Entry 8IHT (electron microscopy, 3.72 A resolution); this record covers chains B and J of the 16 polymer chains in the assembly.

== Chain B ==
Protein: Histone H4
Source organism: Xenopus laevis
UniProtKB: A0A8J1LTD2 (A0A8J1LTD2_XENLA); residues 1-102 here correspond to UniProt positions 15-116 (UniProt number = residue number + 14)
Amino-acid sequence (102 residues; row label = number of the first residue in the row):
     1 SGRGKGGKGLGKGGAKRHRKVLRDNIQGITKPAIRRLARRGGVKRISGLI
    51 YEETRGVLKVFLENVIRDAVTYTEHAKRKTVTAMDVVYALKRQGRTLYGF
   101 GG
Not modelled in the structure: 1-21, 102

== Chain J ==
Molecule: 165-nt DNA strand
Source organism: Xenopus laevis
Sequence (165 nucleotides; row label = number of the first residue in the row; numbers below 1 keep their minus sign (DC-72 is residue -72)):
   -72 CAGGATGTATATATCTGACACGTGCCTGGAGACTAGGGAGTAATCCCCTT
   -22 GGCGGTTAAAACGCGGGGGACAGCGCGTACGTGCGTTTAAGCGGTGCTAG
    28 AGCTGTCTACGACCAATTGAGCGGCCTCGGCACCGGGATTCTCCAGGGCG
    78 GCCAGTAAGGGCGAC
Not modelled in the structure: 87-92

== Chain B / chain J interface ==
Residue-residue contacts (11; chain B residue first):
  Arg35(B) - DG8(J)  salt bridge to the phosphate
  Arg45(B) - DG8(J)  phosphate contact
  Ile46(B) - DC7(J)  phosphate contact
  Ile46(B) - DG8(J)  hydrogen bond to the phosphate
  Ser47(B) - DC7(J)  phosphate contact
  Gly48(B) - DC7(J)  hydrogen bond to the phosphate
  Arg78(B) - DA28(J)  phosphate contact
  Arg78(B) - DG29(J)  phosphate contact
  Lys79(B) - DG27(J)  phosphate contact
  Lys79(B) - DA28(J)  hydrogen bond to the phosphate
  Thr80(B) - DA28(J)  hydrogen bond to the phosphate
Interface residues without a listed pair, chain B (12 interface residues in all): Arg39, Lys44, Leu49, Tyr51
Interface residues without a listed pair, chain J (6 interface residues in all): DT9

== In short ==
12 residues of chain B and 6 residues of chain J are in contact, with 4 hydrogen bonds and 1 salt bridge.
Polar contacts include Ile46(B)-DG8(J), Gly48(B)-DC7(J) and Lys79(B)-DA28(J).
Chain B is Histone H4 and chain J is a 165-nt DNA strand, both from Xenopus laevis; the structure, Rpd3S bound
to the nucleosome, was determined by electron microscopy together with 8IHM and 8IHN from the same study.
